8RGM - chains E and J of the 10 polymer chains in the assembly; structure by electron microscopy, 4.00 A resolution.

== Chain E ==
Protein: Histone H3.1
Organism: Homo sapiens
Reference sequence: P68431 (H31_HUMAN); residues 1-135 here correspond to UniProt positions 2-136 (UniProt number = residue number + 1)
Chain sequence (135 residues; row label = number of the first residue in the row):
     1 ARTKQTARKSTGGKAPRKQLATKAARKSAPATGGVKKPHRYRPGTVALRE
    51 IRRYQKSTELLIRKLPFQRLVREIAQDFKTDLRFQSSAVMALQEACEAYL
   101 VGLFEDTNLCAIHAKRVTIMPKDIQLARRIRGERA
Disordered / not traced: 1-38, 134-135
UniProt features mapped onto this chain:
  - modified residue: Arg2 (Asymmetric dimethylarginine), Thr3 (Phosphothreonine), Lys4 (Allysine), Gln5 (5-glutamyl dopamine), Thr6 (Phosphothreonine), Arg8 (Citrulline), Lys9 (N6,N6,N6-trimethyllysine), Ser10 (ADP-ribosylserine), Thr11 (Phosphothreonine), Lys14 (N6-(2-hydroxyisobutyryl)lysine), Arg17 (Asymmetric dimethylarginine), Lys18 (N6-(2-hydroxyisobutyryl)lysine), Lys23 (N6-(2-hydroxyisobutyryl)lysine), Arg26 (Citrulline), Lys27 (N6,N6,N6-trimethyllysine), Ser28 (ADP-ribosylserine), Lys36 (N6,N6,N6-trimethyllysine), Lys37 (N6-methyllysine), Tyr41 (Phosphotyrosine), Lys56 (N6,N6,N6-trimethyllysine) and 8 more in UniProt
  - lipidation: Lys18 (N6-decanoyllysine)

== Chain J ==
Molecule: Widom 603 DNA sequence
Sequence (145 nucleotides; numbered -72 to 72; the number before each row is that of its first residue; numbers below 1 keep their minus sign (DC-72 is residue -72)):
   -72 CCCCAGGGACTTGAAGTAATAAGGACGGAGGGCCTCTTTCAACATCGATG
   -22 CACGGTGGTTAGCCTTGGATTGCCCTCTACCGTGGCCTAAGCGTACTTAG
    28 AAGCCCGAGTGACGACTTCACACGGTAGGTGGGCGCGCGAACTGG

== Chain E / chain J interface ==
Contacting residue pairs (19; chain E residue first):
  Arg40(E) with DG71(J), phosphate contact
  Arg42(E) with DG-5(J), phosphate contact; DG71(J), salt bridge to the phosphate
  Thr45(E) with DT70(J), hydrogen bond to the phosphate
  Arg63(E) with DT-14(J), phosphate contact; DT-13(J), salt bridge to the phosphate
  Arg72(E) with DG-23(J), salt bridge to the phosphate
  Arg83(E) with DT-24(J), phosphate contact; DG-23(J), hydrogen bond to the sugar
  Phe84(E) with DT-24(J), sugar contact; DG-23(J), hydrogen bond to the phosphate
  Gln85(E) with DT-24(J), phosphate contact
  Ser86(E) with DT-24(J), phosphate contact
  Arg116(E) with DT-3(J), phosphate contact; DT-2(J), phosphate contact
  Val117(E) with DA-4(J), phosphate contact; DT-3(J), hydrogen bond to the phosphate
  Thr118(E) with DA-4(J), hydrogen bond to the phosphate; DT-3(J), hydrogen bond to the phosphate
Other interface residues (no listed pair), chain E (14 interface residues in all): Tyr41, Met120
Other interface residues (no listed pair), chain J (12 interface residues in all): DT-8, DC69

== In short ==
The interface between chain E and chain J involves 14 residues on one side and 12 on the other, with 6
hydrogen bonds and 3 salt bridges. Polar pairs include Arg83(E)-DG-23(J), Thr45(E)-DT70(J) and
Phe84(E)-DG-23(J).
Chain E is Histone H3.1 (Homo sapiens) and chain J is Widom 603 DNA sequence; the structure, Cryo-EM structure
of nucleosome containing Widom603 DNA, was determined by electron microscopy.
